Entry 5OVS (X-ray diffraction, 2.30 A resolution); this record covers chains C and N of the 14 polymer chains in the assembly.

# Chain C (and N)
Name: BPH
Organism: Thiobacillus denitrificans
Notes: chain N of this document is another copy of the same molecule, construct and numbering; everything in this record applies to it too
Amino-acid sequence (201 residues; numbered 1 to 201; the number before each row is that of its first residue):
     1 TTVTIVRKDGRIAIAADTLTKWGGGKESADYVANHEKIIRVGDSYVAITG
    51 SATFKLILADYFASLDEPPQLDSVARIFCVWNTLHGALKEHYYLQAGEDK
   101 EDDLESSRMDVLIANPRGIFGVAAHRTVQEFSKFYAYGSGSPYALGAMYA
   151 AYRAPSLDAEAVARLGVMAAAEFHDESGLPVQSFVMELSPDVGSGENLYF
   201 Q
Unresolved in the structure: 96-100, 191-201
What the authors report for this chain:
  - catalytic residues: T1, D17, K37, G50

# Chain C / chain N interface
Residue-residue contacts (25):
  K21(C) with D175(N), salt bridge
  G24(C) with F173(N); H174(N); D175(N), hydrogen bond (backbone-backbone)
  G25(C) with F173(N)
  K26(C) with A171(N), hydrogen bond (side chain-backbone); E172(N); F173(N), hydrogen bond (backbone-backbone); H174(N), hydrogen bond (side chain-backbone); S177(N)
  Y31(C) with E172(N), hydrogen bond; F173(N)
  A171(C) with K26(N), hydrogen bond (backbone-side chain)
  E172(C) with K26(N); Y31(N), hydrogen bond
  F173(C) with G24(N); G25(N); K26(N), hydrogen bond (backbone-backbone); Y31(N)
  H174(C) with G24(N); K26(N)
  D175(C) with K21(N), salt bridge; G24(N), hydrogen bond (backbone-backbone); K26(N); D175(N)
Interface residues without a listed pair, chain C (14 interface residues in all): G23, D30, Y143, S177
Interface residues without a listed pair, chain N (13 interface residues in all): D30, Y143

# Overview
14 residues of chain C face 13 of chain N across their interface, with 9 hydrogen bonds and 2 salt bridges.
Among the polar pairs are K21(C)-D175(N), K26(C)-A171(N) and K26(C)-H174(N). From the paper: catalytic
residues T1(C), D17(C) and K37(C) among others.
Both chains are BPH (Thiobacillus denitrificans). Entry 5OVS (Thiobacillus denitrificans BPH) was determined
by X-ray diffraction together with 5OVT and 5OVU from the same study.
